4NYE - chains A and B; structure by X-ray diffraction, 2.69 A resolution.

== Chain A (and B) ==
Protein: Phosphoribosylaminoimidazole-succinocarboxamide synthase
From: Streptococcus pneumoniae
Notes: EC 6.3.2.6; chain B of this document is another copy of the same molecule, construct and numbering; everything in this record applies to it too
UniProt: Q07296 (PUR7_STRPN); numbering as in UniProt (aligned over 1-235)
Amino-acid sequence (255 residues; row label = number of the first residue in the row; numbers below 1 keep their minus sign (Met-19 is residue -19)):
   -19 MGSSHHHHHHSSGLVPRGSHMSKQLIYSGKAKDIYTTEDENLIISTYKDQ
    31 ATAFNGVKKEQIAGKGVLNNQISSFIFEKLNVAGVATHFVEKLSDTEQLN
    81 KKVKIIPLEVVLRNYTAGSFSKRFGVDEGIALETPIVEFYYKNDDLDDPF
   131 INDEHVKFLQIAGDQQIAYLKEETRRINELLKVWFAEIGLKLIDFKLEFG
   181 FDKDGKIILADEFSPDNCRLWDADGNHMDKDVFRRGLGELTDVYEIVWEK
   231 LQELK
Unresolved in the structure: -19 to 0 (chain B: -19 to 1, 235)
Differences from the reference sequence: expression tag (-19 to 0)
Ligand contacts: ADP (adenosine-5'-diphosphate): Tyr7, Gly9, Lys10, Ala11, Lys12, Ile14, Ile23, His68, Asn80, Lys81, Lys82, Val83, Ile85, Lys122, Glu178, Ala190, Asp191, Glu192

== Chain A / chain B interface ==
Pairs across the interface - 43 pairs, chain A then chain B:
  Phe100(A) - His135(B)
  Phe100(A) - Phe138(B)  hydrophobic
  Arg103(A) - Leu126(B)
  Arg103(A) - Pro129(B)
  Arg103(A) - Phe130(B)  hydrogen bond (side chain-backbone)
  Phe104(A) - Leu126(B)
  Phe104(A) - Ile131(B)  hydrophobic
  Phe104(A) - His135(B)
  Gly105(A) - Leu126(B)
  Leu112(A) - Phe138(B)  hydrophobic
  Pro115(A) - Glu134(B)
  Ile116(A) - Glu134(B)
  Ile116(A) - His135(B)
  Ile116(A) - Phe138(B)  hydrophobic
  Val117(A) - Asn132(B)
  Val117(A) - Glu134(B)  hydrogen bond (backbone-side chain)
  Glu118(A) - Asn132(B)
  Glu118(A) - His135(B)  salt bridge
  Leu126(A) - Arg103(B)
  Leu126(A) - Phe104(B)
  Leu126(A) - Gly105(B)
  Pro129(A) - Arg103(B)
  Phe130(A) - Arg103(B)
  Phe130(A) - Phe130(B)
  Phe130(A) - Asn132(B)
  Phe130(A) - His135(B)
  Ile131(A) - Phe104(B)  hydrophobic
  Asn132(A) - Val117(B)
  Asn132(A) - Glu118(B)
  Asn132(A) - Phe130(B)
  Glu134(A) - Ile116(B)
  Glu134(A) - Val117(B)  hydrogen bond (side chain-backbone)
  Glu134(A) - Arg155(B)  salt bridge
  His135(A) - Phe100(B)
  His135(A) - Arg103(B)
  His135(A) - Phe104(B)
  His135(A) - Ile116(B)
  His135(A) - Glu118(B)  salt bridge
  His135(A) - Phe130(B)
  Phe138(A) - Phe100(B)  hydrophobic
  Phe138(A) - Leu112(B)  hydrophobic
  Phe138(A) - Ile116(B)  hydrophobic
  Arg155(A) - Glu134(B)  salt bridge
Also at the interface, not in a pair above, chain A (20 interface residues in all): Leu139, Lys151
Also at the interface, not in a pair above, chain B (20 interface residues in all): Lys102, Pro115, Leu139

== In short ==
Chain A and chain B each contribute 20 residues to their interface; the contacts include 3 hydrogen bonds and
4 salt bridges. Among the polar pairs are Glu118(A)-His135(B), Glu134(A)-Arg155(B) and Arg103(A)-Phe130(B).
Bound to chain A: ADP.
Both chains are Phosphoribosylaminoimidazole-succinocarboxamide synthase (Streptococcus pneumoniae). Entry
4NYE (Structures of SAICAR Synthetase (PurC) from Streptococcus pneumoniae with ADP, Mg2+, AIR and L-Asp) was
determined by X-ray diffraction (same publication as 4FE2).
